PDB entry 7I9Z | X-ray diffraction, 2.29 A resolution | chains A and B

# Chain A
Protein: Serine protease subunit NS2B
From: Zika virus
Reference sequence: Q32ZE1 (POLG_ZIKV); residues 46-89 here correspond to UniProt positions 1414-1457 (UniProt number = residue number + 1368)
Sequence (46 residues; numbered 44 to 89; the number before each row is that of its first residue):
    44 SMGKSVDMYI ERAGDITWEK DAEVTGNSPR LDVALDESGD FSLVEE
Disordered / not traced: 44-49, 89
Differences from the reference sequence: expression tag (44-45)

# Chain B
Protein: Serine protease NS3
From: Zika virus
Notes: EC 3.4.21.91, 3.6.1.15, 3.6.4.13
Reference sequence: Q32ZE1 (POLG_ZIKV); residues 11-177 here correspond to UniProt positions 1509-1675 (UniProt number = residue number + 1498)
Sequence (168 residues; row label = number of the first residue in the row):
    10 MKEVKKGETT DGVYRVMTRR LLGSTQVGVG VMQEGVFHTM WHVTKGAALR SGEGRLDPYW
    70 GDVKQDLVSY CGPWKLDAAW DGLSEVQLLA VPPGERAKNI QTLPGIFKTK DGDIGAVALD
   130 YPAGTSGSPI LDKCGRVIGL YGNGVVIKNG SYVSAITQGK REEETPVE
Disordered / not traced: 10-15, 172-177
Differences from the reference sequence: initiating methionine (10); conflict Lys107 (Arg1605 in Q32ZE1)
Residues lining bound ligands: A1B8O ((2R)-2-(6-chloro-1H-indazol-4-yl)-N-methyl-2-[(3-oxo-1,3-dihydro-2-benzofuran-5-yl)amino]acetamide): His51, Asp75, Tyr130, Pro131, Ala132, Thr134, Ser135, Tyr150, Gly151, Asn152, Gly153, Val154, Val155, Tyr161
Swiss-Prot annotation at these positions:
  - active site (Charge relay system): His51, Asp75, Ser135

# Chain A / chain B interface
Pairs across the interface (93; chain A residue first):
  Asp50(A) with Thr27(B); Arg28(B)
  Met51(A) with Met26(B); Val36(B), hydrophobic; Val52(B); Thr53(B); Leu58(B); Arg59(B), hydrogen bond (backbone-backbone)
  Tyr52(A) with Arg24(B); Val25(B); Met26(B), hydrogen bond (backbone-backbone); Arg28(B), hydrogen bond; Ser33(B), hydrogen bond; Arg59(B)
  Ile53(A) with Tyr23(B), hydrophobic; Arg24(B); Met41(B), hydrophobic; Phe46(B), hydrophobic; Arg59(B), hydrogen bond (backbone-backbone); Ser60(B); Leu65(B), hydrophobic
  Glu54(A) with Tyr23(B); Arg24(B), hydrogen bond (backbone-backbone)
  Arg55(A) with Glu17(B); Asp20(B), hydrogen bond (side chain-backbone); Gly21(B); Val22(B); Tyr23(B)
  Ala56(A) with Val22(B), hydrogen bond (backbone-backbone); Arg24(B); Val100(B), hydrophobic; Ala106(B)
  Gly57(A) with Gly21(B); Val22(B), hydrogen bond (backbone-backbone)
  Asp58(A) with Leu98(B)
  Ile59(A) with Gly21(B); Val22(B); Val40(B), hydrophobic; Leu98(B), hydrophobic; Leu140(B), hydrophobic; Gly144(B)
  Thr60(A) with Asn108(B), hydrogen bond (backbone-side chain); Leu140(B)
  Trp61(A) with Glu94(B); Val95(B); Gln96(B); Gln110(B); Leu140(B); Asp141(B); Lys142(B)
  Glu62(A) with Gln96(B), hydrogen bond (backbone-side chain); Asn108(B)
  Ala65(A) with Gln96(B); Asn108(B)
  Glu66(A) with Ile109(B); Gln110(B), hydrogen bond (backbone-backbone)
  Val67(A) with Glu94(B); Gln110(B)
  Thr68(A) with Ile109(B); Gln110(B), hydrogen bond (backbone-backbone); Thr111(B), hydrogen bond (backbone-side chain); Leu128(B)
  Gly69(A) with Thr111(B); Ala127(B)
  Asn70(A) with Leu112(B); Ala127(B)
  Ser71(A) with Leu112(B), hydrogen bond (side chain-backbone); Pro113(B); Gly114(B)
  Pro72(A) with Gly114(B); Ile115(B), hydrogen bond (backbone-backbone)
  Arg73(A) with Ile115(B); Lys117(B)
  Leu74(A) with Ile115(B), hydrogen bond (backbone-backbone); Phe116(B); Lys117(B), hydrogen bond (backbone-backbone); Ile156(B), hydrophobic
  Asp75(A) with Lys117(B)
  Val76(A) with Phe116(B), hydrophobic; Lys117(B), hydrogen bond (backbone-backbone); Thr118(B)
  Leu78(A) with Lys73(B)
  Asp79(A) with Lys73(B)
  Ser81(A) with Val72(B)
  Gly82(A) with Val72(B); Lys73(B); Asn152(B), hydrogen bond (backbone-side chain)
  Phe84(A) with Asn152(B); Gly153(B); Ala164(B), hydrophobic
  Leu86(A) with Val154(B), hydrophobic; Ile156(B), hydrophobic
  Glu88(A) with Lys157(B), salt bridge
Other interface residues (no listed pair), chain A (34 interface residues in all): Glu80, Ser85
Other interface residues (no listed pair), chain B (60 interface residues in all): Thr19, Ala57, Lys107, Ile123, Pro138, Val146, Val155, Val162

# Summary
Chain A and chain B form an interface of 34 and 60 residues respectively; the contacts include 20 hydrogen
bonds and 1 salt bridge. Polar pairs include Glu88(A)-Lys157(B), Tyr52(A)-Arg28(B) and Tyr52(A)-Ser33(B).
Ligands of chain B: compound A1B8O. UniProt lists 3 active-site residues on chain B.
Here chain A is Serine protease subunit NS2B and chain B is Serine protease NS3, both from Zika virus. Entry
7I9Z (Group deposition of ZIKV NS2B-NS3 protease in complex with inhibitors from ASAP Discovery Consortium --
Crystal ...) was determined by X-ray diffraction.
